PDB entry 8EU9 | electron microscopy, 3.48 A resolution | chains Q and T of the 10 polymer chains in the assembly

[Chain Q]
Protein: Chromatin-remodeling ATPase INO80
Organism: Saccharomyces cerevisiae (strain ATCC 204508 / S288c)
Notes: EC 3.6.4.-
UniProtKB: P53115 (INO80_YEAST); numbering as in UniProt (aligned over 948-1440)
Amino-acid sequence (493 residues; row label = number of the first residue in the row):
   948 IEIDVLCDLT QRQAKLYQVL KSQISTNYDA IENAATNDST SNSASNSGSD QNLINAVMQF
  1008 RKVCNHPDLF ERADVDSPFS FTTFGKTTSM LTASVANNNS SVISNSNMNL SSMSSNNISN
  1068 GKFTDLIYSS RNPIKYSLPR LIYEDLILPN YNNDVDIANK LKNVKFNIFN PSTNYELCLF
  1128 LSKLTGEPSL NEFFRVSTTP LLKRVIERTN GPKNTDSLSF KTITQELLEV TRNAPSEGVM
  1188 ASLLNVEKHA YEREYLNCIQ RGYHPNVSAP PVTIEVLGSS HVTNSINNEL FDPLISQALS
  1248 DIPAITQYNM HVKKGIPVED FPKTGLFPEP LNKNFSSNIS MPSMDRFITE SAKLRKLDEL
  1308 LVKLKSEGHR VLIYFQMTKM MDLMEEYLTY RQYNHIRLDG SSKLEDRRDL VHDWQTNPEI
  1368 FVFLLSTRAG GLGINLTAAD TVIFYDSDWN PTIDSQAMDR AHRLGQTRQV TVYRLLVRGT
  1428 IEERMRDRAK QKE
Disordered / not traced: 986-998, 1037-1068, 1346-1355, 1375-1381, 1409-1413

[Chain T]
Protein: RuvB-like protein 1
Organism: Saccharomyces cerevisiae (strain ATCC 204508 / S288c)
Notes: EC 3.6.4.12
UniProtKB: Q03940 (RUVB1_YEAST); numbering as in UniProt (aligned over 21-463)
Amino-acid sequence (443 residues; row label = number of the first residue in the row):
    21 VTRTAAHTHI KGLGLDESGV AKRVEGGFVG QIEAREACGV IVDLIKAKKM SGRAILLAGG
    81 PSTGKTALAL AISQELGPKV PFCPLVGSEL YSVEVKKTET LMENFRRAIG LRIKETKEVY
   141 EGEVTELTPE DAENPLGGYG KTISHVIVGL KSAKGTKTLR LDPTIYESIQ REKVSIGDVI
   201 YIEANTGAVK RVGRSDAYAT EFDLETEEYV PLPKGEVHKK KEIVQDVTLH DLDVANARPQ
   261 GGQDVISMMG QLLKPKKTEI TEKLRQEVNK VVAKYIDQGV AELIPGVLFI DEVNMLDIEI
   321 FTYLNKALES NIAPVVVLAS NRGMTTVRGT EDVISPHGVP PDLIDRLLIV RTLPYDKDEI
   381 RTIIERRATV ERLQVESSAL DLLATMGTET SLRYALQLLA PCGILAQTSN RKEIVVNDVN
   441 EAKLLFLDAK RSTKILETSA NYL
Disordered / not traced: 155-160
Residues lining bound ligands: ADP (adenosine-5'-diphosphate): Ala26, His27, His29, Ile30, Gly47, Phe48, Val49, Gly50, Gln51, Gly80, Pro81, Ser82, Thr83, Gly84, Lys85, Thr86, Ala87, Tyr375, Ile383, Leu412, Arg413

[Interface between chain Q and chain T]
Pairs across the interface (64):
  Tyr1090(Q) with Met268(T), hydrophobic
  Ile1094(Q) with Ile266(T), hydrophobic; Met268(T), hydrophobic
  Leu1095(Q) with Lys210(T)
  Pro1096(Q) with Lys210(T)
  Asn1097(Q) with Lys137(T); Tyr201(T), hydrogen bond (backbone-side chain)
  Tyr1098(Q) with Lys137(T); Val139(T), hydrophobic; Tyr201(T), hydrogen bond (backbone-side chain); Lys239(T); Lys240(T); Lys241(T), hydrogen bond (backbone-side chain)
  Asn1100(Q) with Lys137(T), hydrogen bond (backbone-side chain)
  Asp1101(Q) with Ile243(T); Gln245(T), hydrogen bond
  Asp1103(Q) with Lys137(T), salt bridge; Glu203(T); Thr206(T)
  Ile1104(Q) with Glu135(T); Lys137(T); Thr206(T); Ile243(T), hydrophobic; Gln245(T)
  Ala1105(Q) with Gln245(T)
  Lys1107(Q) with Thr206(T)
  Leu1108(Q) with Ile133(T), hydrophobic
  Lys1109(Q) with Asp251(T); Ala255(T)
  Asn1110(Q) with Arg258(T), hydrogen bond; Asp264(T), hydrogen bond
  Lys1112(Q) with Glu135(T), salt bridge; Tyr295(T), hydrogen bond (backbone-side chain)
  Phe1113(Q) with Ile133(T), hydrophobic; Leu252(T), hydrophobic; Asn256(T)
  Asn1114(Q) with Asn256(T)
  Ile1115(Q) with Asn256(T)
  Thr1120(Q) with Lys294(T), hydrogen bond (backbone-side chain); Tyr295(T)
  Asn1121(Q) with Lys290(T); Val291(T)
  Glu1123(Q) with Lys290(T), salt bridge
  Leu1124(Q) with Glu287(T)
  Phe1127(Q) with Lys283(T)
  Thr1145(Q) with Asp264(T)
  Thr1146(Q) with Gly261(T); Gly262(T)
  Pro1147(Q) with Gly261(T); Gly262(T)
  Leu1148(Q) with Gln260(T); Gly261(T)
  Arg1151(Q) with Gln260(T)
  Ile1221(Q) with Met268(T), hydrophobic
  Gly1225(Q) with Glu228(T)
  Ser1226(Q) with Glu228(T)
  Ser1227(Q) with Glu228(T), hydrogen bond (backbone-side chain)
  His1228(Q) with Glu192(T), salt bridge; Lys210(T); Arg211(T)
  Glu1236(Q) with Ser267(T); Met268(T), hydrogen bond (side chain-backbone); Met269(T), hydrogen bond (side chain-backbone)
  Leu1237(Q) with Met269(T), hydrophobic
Other interface residues (no listed pair), chain Q (40 interface residues in all): Asn1106, Leu1149, Pro1218, Asn1231
Other interface residues (no listed pair), chain T (48 interface residues in all): Leu131, Thr136, Lys193, Asn205, Ala208, Val247, Pro259, Val265, Gly270, Leu272, Leu284, Val288, Val292

[Summary]
40 residues of chain Q face 48 of chain T across their interface, with 12 hydrogen bonds and 4 salt bridges.
Polar pairs include Asp1103(Q)-Lys137(T), Lys1112(Q)-Glu135(T) and Glu1123(Q)-Lys290(T). Ligands of chain T:
ADP.
Here chain Q is Chromatin-remodeling ATPase INO80 and chain T is RuvB-like protein 1, both from Saccharomyces
cerevisiae (strain ATCC 204508 / S288c). Entry 8EU9 (Class1 of the INO80-Nucleosome complex) was determined by
electron microscopy, deposited together with 8ETS, 8ETT, 8ETU, 8ETV, 8ETW, 8EUE, 8EUF and 8EUJ.
